PDB entry 7EMJ | X-ray diffraction, 2.33 A resolution | chains A and B of the 6 polymer chains in the assembly

== Chain A ==
Name: Tubulin alpha-1B chain
Organism: Sus scrofa
Reference sequence: Q2XVP4 (TBA1B_PIG); residue numbers follow UniProt; this construct covers 1-451
Chain sequence (451 residues; row label = number of the first residue in the row):
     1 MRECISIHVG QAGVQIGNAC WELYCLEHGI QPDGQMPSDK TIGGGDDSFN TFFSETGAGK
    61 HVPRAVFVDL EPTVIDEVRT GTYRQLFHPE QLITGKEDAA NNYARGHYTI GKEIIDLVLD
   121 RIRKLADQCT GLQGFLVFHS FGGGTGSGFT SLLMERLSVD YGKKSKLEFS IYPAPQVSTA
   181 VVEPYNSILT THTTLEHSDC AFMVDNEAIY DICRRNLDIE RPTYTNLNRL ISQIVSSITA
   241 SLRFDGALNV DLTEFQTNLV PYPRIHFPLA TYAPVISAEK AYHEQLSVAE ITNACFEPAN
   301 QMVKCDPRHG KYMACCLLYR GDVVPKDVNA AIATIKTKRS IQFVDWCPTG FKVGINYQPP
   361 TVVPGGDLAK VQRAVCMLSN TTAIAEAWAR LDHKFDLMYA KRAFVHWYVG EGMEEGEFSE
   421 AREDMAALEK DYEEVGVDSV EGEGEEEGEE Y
Disordered / not traced: 439-451
Curated features (UniProtKB/Swiss-Prot):
  - motif: Met-1 to Cys-4 (MREC motif)
  - active site: Glu-254
  - binding site (GTP): Gly-10, Gln-11, Ala-12, Gln-15, Glu-71, Ala-99, Ser-140, Gly-143, Gly-144, Thr-145, Gly-146, Thr-179, Glu-183, Asn-206, Tyr-224, Asn-228, Leu-252
  - binding site (Mg(2+)): Glu-71
  - site: Tyr-451 (Involved in polymerization)
  - modified residue: Lys-40 (N6,N6,N6-trimethyllysine), Ser-48 (Phosphoserine), Ser-232 (Phosphoserine), Tyr-282 (3'-nitrotyrosine), Arg-339 (Omega-N-methylarginine), Ser-439 (Phosphoserine), Glu-443 (5-glutamyl polyglutamate), Glu-445 (5-glutamyl polyglutamate), Tyr-451 (3'-nitrotyrosine)
  - cross-link (Glycyl lysine isopeptide (Lys-Gly)): Lys-326 (interchain with G-Cter in ubiquitin), Lys-370 (interchain with G-Cter in ubiquitin)
Ion coordination: Ca2+: Asp-39, Thr-41, Gly-44, Glu-55
Small-molecule neighbours: GTP (guanosine-5'-triphosphate): Gly-10, Gln-11, Ala-12, Gln-15, Ile-16, Asp-69, Asp-98, Ala-99, Ala-100, Asn-101, Ser-140, Gly-142, Gly-143, Gly-144, Thr-145, Gly-146, Ile-171, Pro-173, Val-177, Ser-178, Glu-183, Asn-206, Ile-209, Tyr-224, Leu-227, Asn-228, Ile-231

== Chain B ==
Name: Tubulin beta chain
Organism: Sus scrofa
Reference sequence: P02554 (TBB_PIG); the author numbering skips numbers that UniProt does not, so the offset changes along the chain: 1-42 = UniProt 1-42; 45-360 = UniProt 43-358; 369-455 = UniProt 359-445
Chain sequence (445 residues; each row starts with the number of its first residue; note: 10 numbers in that range are skipped by the numbering (no residue carries them; nothing is unmodelled there)):
     1 MREIVHIQAG QCGNQIGAKF WEVISDEHGI DPTGSYHGDS DL
    45 QLERINVYYN EAAGNKYVPR AILVDLEPGT MDSVRSGPFG QIFRPDNFVF GQSGAGNNWA
   105 KGHYTEGAEL VDSVLDVVRK ESESCDCLQG FQLTHSLGGG TGSGMGTLLI SKIREEYPDR
   165 IMNTFSVVPS PKVSDTVVEP YNATLSVHQL VENTDETYCI DNEALYDICF RTLKLTTPTY
   225 GDLNHLVSAT MSGVTTCLRF PGQLNADLRK LAVNMVPFPR LHFFMPGFAP LTSRGSQQYR
   285 ALTVPELTQQ MFDAKNMMAA CDPRHGRYLT VAAVFRGRMS MKEVDEQMLN VQNKNSSYFV
   345 EWIPNNVKTA VCDIPP
   369 RGLKMSATFI GNSTAIQELF KRISEQFTAM FRRKAFLHWY TGEGMDEMEF TEAESNMNDL
   429 VSEYQQYQDA TADEQGEFEE EGEEDEA
Disordered / not traced: 247-248, 280-281, 441-455
Curated features (UniProtKB/Swiss-Prot):
  - motif: Met-1 to Ile-4 (MREI motif)
  - binding site (GTP): Gln-11, Glu-71, Ser-140, Gly-144, Thr-145, Gly-146, Asn-206, Asn-228
  - binding site (Mg(2+)): Glu-71
  - modified residue: Ser-40 (Phosphoserine), Lys-60 (N6-acetyllysine), Ser-174 (Phosphoserine), Thr-287 (Phosphothreonine), Thr-292 (Phosphothreonine), Arg-320 (Omega-N-methylarginine), Glu-448 (5-glutamyl polyglutamate)
  - cross-link (Glycyl lysine isopeptide (Lys-Gly)): Lys-60 (interchain with G-Cter in ubiquitin), Lys-326 (interchain with G-Cter in ubiquitin)
Ion coordination: Mg2+: Gln-11 (together with GDP); Ca2+ near Glu-113 (its only coordinating residue here)
Small-molecule neighbours:
  - GDP (guanosine-5'-diphosphate): Gly-10, Gln-11, Cys-12, Gln-15, Ile-16, Asp-69, Asn-101, Ser-140, Gly-142, Gly-143, Gly-144, Thr-145, Gly-146, Val-171, Pro-173, Val-177, Ser-178, Asp-179, Glu-183, Asn-206, Leu-209, Tyr-224, Leu-227, Asn-228
  - J6L (8,8-dimethyl-3-(2,4,5-trimethoxyphenyl)pyrano[2,3-f]chromen-4-one): Ile-4, Tyr-52, Gln-136, Asn-167, Thr-168, Phe-169, Glu-200, Tyr-202, Val-238, Cys-241, Leu-242, Leu-252, Leu-255, Met-259, Phe-268, Ala-316, Ala-317, Val-318, Lys-352, Thr-353, Ala-354, Ile-378

== Chain A / chain B interface ==
Pairs across the interface - 59 pairs, chain A then chain B:
  Gln-11(A) / Asn-249(B)  hydrogen bond
  Glu-71(A) / Arg-2(B)  salt bridge
  Glu-71(A) / Asn-249(B)  hydrogen bond
  Thr-73(A) / Asn-249(B)  hydrogen bond
  Lys-96(A) / Asp-130(B)  hydrogen bond (side chain-backbone)
  Lys-96(A) / Cys-131(B)
  Glu-97(A) / Cys-131(B)
  Glu-97(A) / Arg-164(B)  salt bridge
  Glu-97(A) / Arg-253(B)  salt bridge
  Asp-98(A) / Arg-2(B)  salt bridge
  Asp-98(A) / Asn-249(B)
  Asp-98(A) / Lys-254(B)  salt bridge
  Ala-100(A) / Arg-253(B)
  Ala-100(A) / Lys-254(B)
  Ala-100(A) / Val-257(B)
  Asn-101(A) / Lys-254(B)
  Asn-101(A) / Asn-258(B)
  Arg-105(A) / Arg-253(B)
  Pro-175(A) / Asn-349(B)
  Pro-175(A) / Lys-352(B)  hydrogen bond (backbone-side chain)
  Gln-176(A) / Asp-329(B)  hydrogen bond
  Ser-178(A) / Lys-352(B)  hydrogen bond (backbone-side chain)
  Thr-179(A) / Lys-352(B)
  Thr-179(A) / Thr-353(B)
  Ala-180(A) / Asn-258(B)
  Ala-180(A) / Lys-352(B)
  Val-181(A) / Asn-258(B)  hydrogen bond (backbone-side chain)
  Val-181(A) / Ile-347(B)  hydrophobic
  Val-181(A) / Pro-348(B)
  Val-182(A) / Asn-258(B)
  Glu-220(A) / Lys-326(B)
  Arg-221(A) / Met-325(B)
  Arg-221(A) / Asp-329(B)  salt bridge
  Lys-394(A) / Pro-348(B)
  Lys-394(A) / Asn-349(B)  hydrogen bond
  Leu-397(A) / Glu-345(B)
  Leu-397(A) / Trp-346(B)
  Leu-397(A) / Ala-440(B)  hydrophobic
  Met-398(A) / Trp-346(B)
  Met-398(A) / Pro-348(B)
  Lys-401(A) / Phe-262(B)
  Lys-401(A) / Trp-346(B)
  Lys-401(A) / Ala-438(B)
  Lys-401(A) / Thr-439(B)  hydrogen bond (side chain-backbone)
  Arg-402(A) / Phe-262(B)
  Ala-403(A) / Pro-261(B)
  Ala-403(A) / Phe-262(B)  hydrophobic
  Phe-404(A) / Val-257(B)
  Phe-404(A) / Asn-258(B)
  Phe-404(A) / Val-260(B)
  Phe-404(A) / Pro-261(B)  hydrogen bond (backbone-backbone)
  Phe-404(A) / Ile-347(B)  hydrophobic
  His-406(A) / Val-260(B)
  His-406(A) / Pro-261(B)  hydrogen bond (side chain-backbone)
  His-406(A) / Phe-262(B)
  His-406(A) / Pro-263(B)
  Trp-407(A) / Ala-256(B)
  Trp-407(A) / Val-257(B)  hydrophobic
  Trp-407(A) / Val-260(B)  hydrogen bond (side chain-backbone)
Other interface residues (no listed pair), chain A (30 interface residues in all): Val-74, Tyr-210, Val-405
Other interface residues (no listed pair), chain B (31 interface residues in all): Leu-132, Asp-251, Met-259, Thr-314

== Summary ==
30 residues of chain A and 31 residues of chain B are in contact; the contacts include 13 hydrogen bonds and 6
salt bridges. Polar pairs include Glu-71(A)/Arg-2(B), Glu-97(A)/Arg-164(B) and Glu-97(A)/Arg-253(B). Ligands
of chain A: GTP. Bound to chain B: compound J6L and GDP.
Here chain A is Tubulin alpha-1B chain and chain B is Tubulin beta chain, both from Sus scrofa. Entry 7EMJ
(Crystal structure of T2R-TTL-Barbigerone complex) was determined by X-ray diffraction.
